Entry 1R2Z (X-ray diffraction, 1.63 A resolution); this record covers chains B and A of the 3 polymer chains in the assembly.

[Chain B]
Molecule: 12-nt DNA strand
Sequence (12 nucleotides; row label = number of the first residue in the row):
     1 GTAGACCTGG AC

[Chain A]
Protein: MutM
Organism: Geobacillus stearothermophilus
Notes: engineered mutation(s): E3Q
UniProt: P84131 (P84131_BACST); residues 1-274 here = UniProt positions 1-274
Amino-acid sequence (274 residues; each row starts with the number of its first residue):
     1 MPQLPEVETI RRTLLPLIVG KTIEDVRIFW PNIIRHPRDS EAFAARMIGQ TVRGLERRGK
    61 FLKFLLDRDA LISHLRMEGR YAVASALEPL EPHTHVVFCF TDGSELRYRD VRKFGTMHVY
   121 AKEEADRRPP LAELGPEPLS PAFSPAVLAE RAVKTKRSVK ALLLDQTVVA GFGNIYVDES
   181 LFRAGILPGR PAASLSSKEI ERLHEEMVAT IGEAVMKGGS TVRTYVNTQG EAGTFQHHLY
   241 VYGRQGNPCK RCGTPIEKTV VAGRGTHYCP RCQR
Disordered / not traced: 1
Bound ions: Zn2+: Cys249, Cys252, Cys269, Cys272
What the authors report for this chain:
  - conformationally variable residues (order/disorder transition, side-chain flip): Glu78, Thr224
  - catalytic residues: Pro2 (citing earlier work)

[Chain B / chain A interface]
Pairs across the interface (12; chain B residue first):
  DG1(B) - Arg157(A)  phosphate contact
  DC6(B) - Phe114(A)  base contact
  DC7(B) - Trp30(A)  phosphate contact
  DC7(B) - Asn32(A)  phosphate contact
  DC7(B) - Arg112(A)  hydrogen bond to the base
  DC7(B) - Lys113(A)  phosphate contact
  DC7(B) - Phe114(A)  base contact
  DT8(B) - His93(A)  phosphate contact
  DT8(B) - Val111(A)  sugar contact
  DT8(B) - Arg112(A)  base contact
  DT8(B) - Lys113(A)  salt bridge to the phosphate
  DG9(B) - His93(A)  salt bridge to the phosphate
Other interface residues (no listed pair), chain B (6 interface residues in all): DT2
Other interface residues (no listed pair), chain A (9 interface residues in all): Ala262

[Summary]
Chain B and chain A form an interface of 6 and 9 residues respectively; the contacts include 1 hydrogen bond
and 2 salt bridges. Polar contacts include DC7(B)-Arg112(A), DT8(B)-Lys113(A) and DG9(B)-His93(A). Cys249(A),
Cys252(A), Cys269(A) and Cys272(A) coordinate Zn2+. From the paper: the catalytic residue Pro2(A);
conformational variability at Glu78(A) and Thr224(A).
Here chain B is a 12-nt DNA strand and chain A is MutM (Geobacillus stearothermophilus). Entry 1R2Z (MutM
(Fpg) bound to 5,6-dihydrouracil (DHU) containing DNA) was determined by X-ray diffraction (same publication
as 1R2Y).
